PDB entry 8VHX | electron microscopy, 2.90 A resolution | chains G and H of the 8 polymer chains in the assembly

Chain G (and H):
Molecule: Tail Tube
From: Chivirus chi
Notes: chain H of this document is another copy of the same molecule, construct and numbering; everything in this record applies to it too
UniProt: M9NUS9 (M9NUS9_9CAUD); residue numbers follow UniProt; this construct covers 1-381
Chain sequence (381 residues; each row starts with the number of its first residue):
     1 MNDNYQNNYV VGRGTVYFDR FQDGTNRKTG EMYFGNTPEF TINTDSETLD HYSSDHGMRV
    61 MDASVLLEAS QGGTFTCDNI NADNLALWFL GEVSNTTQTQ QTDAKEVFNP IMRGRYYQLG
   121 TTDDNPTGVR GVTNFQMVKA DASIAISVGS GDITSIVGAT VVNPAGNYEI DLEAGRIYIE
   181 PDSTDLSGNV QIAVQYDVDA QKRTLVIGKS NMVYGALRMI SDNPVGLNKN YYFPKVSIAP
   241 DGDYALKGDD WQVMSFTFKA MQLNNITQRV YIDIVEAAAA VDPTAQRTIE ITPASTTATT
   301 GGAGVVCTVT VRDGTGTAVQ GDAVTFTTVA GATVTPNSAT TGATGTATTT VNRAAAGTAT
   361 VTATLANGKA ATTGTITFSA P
Unresolved in the structure: 276-381 (chain H: 1-4, 380-381)

Chain G / chain H interface:
Residue-residue contacts (6; chain G residue first):
  Asn-2(G) with His-56(H), hydrogen bond
  Asp-3(G) with His-56(H)
  Tyr-9(G) with His-51(H); Asp-62(H), hydrogen bond; Ala-63(H), hydrophobic
  Val-225(G) with Val-65(H), hydrophobic
Interface residues without a listed pair, chain G (5 interface residues in all): Val-11
Interface residues without a listed pair, chain H (6 interface residues in all): Leu-49

Summary:
5 residues of chain G and 6 residues of chain H are in contact; the contacts include 2 hydrogen bonds. Among
the polar pairs are Asn-2(G)/His-56(H) and Tyr-9(G)/Asp-62(H).
Both chains are Tail Tube (Chivirus chi). Entry 8VHX (Cryo-EM of neck of bacteriophage Chi) was determined by
electron microscopy (same publication as 8VJA, 8VJH and 8VJI).
